Entry 2JG8 (X-ray diffraction, 2.05 A resolution); this record covers chains A and B of the 3 polymer chains in the assembly.

# Chain A
Molecule: Complement C1q subcomponent subunit A
Organism: Homo sapiens
Notes: fragment: c-terminal globular region, residues 112-245
UniProt: P02745 (C1QA_HUMAN); residues 90-223 here correspond to UniProt positions 112-245 (UniProt number = residue number + 22)
Chain sequence (134 residues; numbered 90 to 223; the number before each row is that of its first residue):
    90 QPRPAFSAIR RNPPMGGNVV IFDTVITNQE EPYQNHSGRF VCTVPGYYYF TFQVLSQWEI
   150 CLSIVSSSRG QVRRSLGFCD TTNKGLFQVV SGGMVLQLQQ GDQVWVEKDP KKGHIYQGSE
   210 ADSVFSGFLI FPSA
Not modelled in the structure: 223
Disulfides: C150-C168
Bound ions: Ca2+: Q177 (shared with D172(B), Y173(B), Q179(B) of chain B)
Ligand contacts: N-acetylglucosamine (NAG; 2-acetamido-2-deoxy-beta-D-glucopyranose): N101, P103, D112, N124, H125
Swiss-Prot annotation at these positions:
  - binding site (Ca(2+)): Q177
  - glycosylation: N124 (N-linked (GlcNAc...) asparagine)

# Chain B
Molecule: Complement C1q subcomponent subunit B
Organism: Homo sapiens
Notes: fragment: c terminal globular domain, residues 116-251
UniProt: P02746 (C1QB_HUMAN); residues 91-226 here correspond to UniProt positions 118-253 (UniProt number = residue number + 27)
Chain sequence (136 residues; row label = number of the first residue in the row):
    91 ATQKIAFSAT RTINVPLRRD QTIRFDHVIT NMNNNYEPRS GKFTCKVPGL YYFTYHASSR
   151 GNLCVNLMRG RERAQKVVTF CDYAYNTFQV TTGGMVLKLE QGENVFLQAT DKNSLLGMEG
   211 ANSIFSGFLL FPDMEA
Not modelled in the structure: 225-226
Disulfides: C154-C171
Bound ions: Ca2+: D172, Y173, Q179 (shared with Q177(A) of chain A)
Swiss-Prot annotation at these positions:
  - binding site (Ca(2+)): D172, Y173, Q179

# Chain A / chain B interface
Pairs across the interface - 52 pairs, chain A then chain B:
  P91(A) with F221(B)
  R92(A) with L140(B); K188(B); F221(B); P222(B); D223(B), salt bridge; M224(B)
  P93(A) with F221(B)
  A94(A) with L140(B), hydrophobic; V186(B), hydrophobic
  F95(A) with V186(B)
  S96(A) with M185(B); V186(B), hydrogen bond (side chain-backbone)
  I98(A) with V168(B), hydrophobic
  I115(A) with V167(B), hydrophobic; M185(B), hydrophobic; L187(B), hydrophobic
  T116(A) with L140(B); V186(B), hydrogen bond (side chain-backbone); L187(B); K188(B)
  Q118(A) with L140(B); K188(B), hydrogen bond
  T140(A) with Y142(B)
  Q142(A) with T182(B); G183(B); G184(B), hydrogen bond (side chain-backbone)
  L144(A) with C171(B)
  F176(A) with C171(B), hydrophobic; D172(B); Y173(B), hydrogen bond (backbone-backbone)
  Q177(A) with D172(B); Y173(B)
  V178(A) with C171(B); D172(B), hydrogen bond (backbone-side chain); T181(B); T182(B)
  S180(A) with T182(B)
  E209(A) with T169(B); C171(B)
  A210(A) with T169(B); C171(B), hydrophobic
  D211(A) with V168(B); T169(B), hydrogen bond (backbone-backbone); F170(B)
  V213(A) with F170(B), hydrophobic; G184(B); M185(B), hydrophobic
  F217(A) with Y142(B), hydrophobic; F218(B), hydrophobic; L220(B), hydrophobic
  L218(A) with F221(B)
Other interface residues (no listed pair), chain A (28 interface residues in all): Q90, R100, L175, S215, G216
Other interface residues (no listed pair), chain B (25 interface residues in all): R159, K166

# In short
28 residues of chain A and 25 residues of chain B are in contact, with 7 hydrogen bonds and 1 salt bridge.
Polar contacts include R92(A)-D223(B), S96(A)-V186(B) and T116(A)-V186(B). Bound to chain A:
N-acetylglucosamine.
Chain A is Complement C1q subcomponent subunit A and chain B is Complement C1q subcomponent subunit B, both
from Homo sapiens; the structure, Crystallographic structure of human C1q globular heads complexed to
phosphatidyl-serine, was determined by X-ray diffraction, deposited together with 2JG9.
